PDB entry 9COP | electron microscopy, 2.70 A resolution | chains I and J of the 14 polymer chains in the assembly

[Chain I]
Name: V-type proton ATPase subunit E
Organism: Saccharomyces cerevisiae
UniProtKB: P22203 (VATE_YEAST); numbering as in UniProt (aligned over 1-233)
Sequence (233 residues; numbered 1 to 233; the number before each row is that of its first residue):
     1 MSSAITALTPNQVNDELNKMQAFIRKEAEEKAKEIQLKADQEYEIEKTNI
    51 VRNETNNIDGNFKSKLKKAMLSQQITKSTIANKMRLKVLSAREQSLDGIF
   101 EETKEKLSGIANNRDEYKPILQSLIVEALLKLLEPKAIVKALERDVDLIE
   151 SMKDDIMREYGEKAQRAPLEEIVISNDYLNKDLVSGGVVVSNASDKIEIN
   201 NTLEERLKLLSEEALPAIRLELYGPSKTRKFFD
Not modelled in the structure: 1-21

[Chain J]
Name: V-type proton ATPase subunit G
Organism: Saccharomyces cerevisiae
UniProtKB: P48836 (VATG_YEAST); numbering as in UniProt (aligned over 1-114)
Sequence (114 residues; row label = number of the first residue in the row):
     1 MSQKNGIATLLQAEKEAHEIVSKARKYRQDKLKQAKTDAAKEIDSYKIQK
    51 DKELKEFEQKNAGGVGELEKKAEAGVQGELAEIKKIAEKKKDDVVKILIE
   101 TVIKPSAEVHINAL
Not modelled in the structure: 1-14
UniProt features mapped onto this chain:
  - modified residue: S2 (N-acetylserine)

[Chain I / chain J interface]
Pairs across the interface - 98 pairs, chain I then chain J:
  F23(I) with E16(J)
  I24(I) with K15(J); E16(J)
  R25(I) with E16(J)
  K26(I) with E16(J); H18(J)
  A28(I) with E19(J); S22(J)
  E29(I) with S22(J), hydrogen bond
  A32(I) with S22(J); R25(J)
  I35(I) with R25(J); K26(J)
  Q36(I) with R25(J); R28(J), hydrogen bond (backbone-side chain)
  A39(I) with Q29(J); L32(J); K33(J)
  D40(I) with R28(J), salt bridge; L32(J)
  E42(I) with Q29(J), hydrogen bond; K33(J)
  Y43(I) with L32(J); K33(J); A35(J), hydrogen bond (side chain-backbone); K36(J), hydrogen bond (backbone-side chain)
  E46(I) with K33(J); K36(J)
  K47(I) with K36(J); A39(J), hydrogen bond (side chain-backbone); A40(J); I43(J)
  I50(I) with A40(J), hydrophobic
  V51(I) with I43(J), hydrophobic
  E54(I) with D44(J)
  T55(I) with K47(J)
  I58(I) with I48(J), hydrophobic; D51(J)
  D59(I) with K47(J), salt bridge; D51(J)
  F62(I) with D51(J); L54(J), hydrophobic
  K65(I) with K55(J)
  L66(I) with K55(J); E58(J)
  M70(I) with E58(J)
  Q73(I) with N61(J), hydrogen bond; A62(J); V65(J)
  T76(I) with V65(J)
  K77(I) with L68(J)
  I80(I) with E69(J)
  M84(I) with A72(J); E73(J); V76(J), hydrophobic
  K87(I) with E73(J), salt bridge; V76(J); L80(J)
  V88(I) with V76(J), hydrophobic; I83(J), hydrophobic
  R92(I) with E79(J), salt bridge; I83(J)
  S95(I) with A87(J)
  I99(I) with K91(J); V94(J), hydrophobic; V95(J); L98(J), hydrophobic
  F100(I) with L98(J), hydrophobic
  E102(I) with K91(J), salt bridge
  T103(I) with V95(J); L98(J); I99(J)
  K106(I) with I99(J)
  L107(I) with V102(J), hydrophobic
  I120(I) with I103(J), hydrophobic
  S123(I) with P105(J)
  E127(I) with S106(J)
  L130(I) with A107(J); V109(J), hydrophobic
  L133(I) with A113(J), hydrophobic
  K163(I) with A107(J)
  A164(I) with V109(J), hydrophobic
  Q165(I) with L114(J)
  L203(I) with V102(J), hydrophobic
  R206(I) with V102(J), hydrogen bond (side chain-backbone); K104(J), hydrogen bond (side chain-backbone)
  L207(I) with V102(J), hydrophobic
  L210(I) with L98(J); T101(J); V102(J), hydrophobic
  I218(I) with V94(J), hydrophobic; L98(J), hydrophobic
  E221(I) with K90(J)
  L222(I) with I86(J); K90(J), hydrogen bond (backbone-side chain); V94(J), hydrophobic
  Y223(I) with I83(J); I86(J), hydrophobic
Also at the interface, not in a pair above, chain I (59 interface residues in all): E44, A91, R166
Also at the interface, not in a pair above, chain J (53 interface residues in all): E108

[Summary]
59 residues of chain I and 53 residues of chain J are in contact, with 10 hydrogen bonds and 5 salt bridges.
Polar contacts include D40(I)-R28(J), D59(I)-K47(J) and K87(I)-E73(J).
Here chain I is V-type proton ATPase subunit E and chain J is V-type proton ATPase subunit G, both from
Saccharomyces cerevisiae. Entry 9COP (Yeast RAVE bound to V-ATPase V1 complex) was determined by electron
microscopy.
